PDB entry 5IUJ | X-ray diffraction, 3.20 A resolution | chains A and B of the 3 polymer chains in the assembly

[Chain A (and B)]
Name: Sensor histidine kinase DesK
Source organism: Bacillus subtilis
Notes: EC 2.7.13.3; fragment: Fragment: entire cytoplasmic region; chain B of this document is another copy of the same molecule, construct and numbering; everything in this record applies to it too
Reference sequence: O34757 (DESK_BACSU); numbering as in UniProt (aligned over 154-370)
Chain sequence (218 residues; each row starts with the number of its first residue):
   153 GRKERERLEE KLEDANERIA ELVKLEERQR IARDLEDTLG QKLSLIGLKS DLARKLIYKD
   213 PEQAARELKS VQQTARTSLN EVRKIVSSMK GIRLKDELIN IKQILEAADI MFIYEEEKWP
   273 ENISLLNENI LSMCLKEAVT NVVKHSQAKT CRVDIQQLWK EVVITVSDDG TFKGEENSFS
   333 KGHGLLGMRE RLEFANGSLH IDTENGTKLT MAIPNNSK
Not modelled in the structure: 153-154, 333-334, 368-370 (chain B: 153, 369-370)
Construct notes: expression tag (153); engineered mutation Glu188 (His in O34757)
Metal / ion sites: Mg2+: Glu289, Asn293 (together with AMP-PCP)
Ligand contacts: AMP-PCP (ACP; phosphomethylphosphonic acid adenylate ester): Glu289, Asn293, Val294, Lys296, His297, Ser298, Asp320, Thr323, Phe324, Lys325, Gly326, Ser330, His335, Gly336, Leu337, Thr359

[Chain A / chain B interface]
Pairs across the interface (95; chain A residue first):
  Val175(A) - Ala172(B)
  Val175(A) - Val175(B)  hydrophobic
  Lys176(A) - Glu179(B)
  Glu178(A) - Lys176(B)  salt bridge
  Glu179(A) - Lys176(B)
  Glu179(A) - Arg180(B)  salt bridge
  Arg180(A) - Glu179(B)  salt bridge
  Arg180(A) - Ile237(B)
  Gln181(A) - Val238(B)
  Gln181(A) - Lys242(B)
  Gln181(A) - Ile244(B)
  Gln181(A) - Lys247(B)
  Gln181(A) - Glu273(B)
  Ile183(A) - Arg180(B)
  Ile183(A) - Ile183(B)  hydrophobic
  Ile183(A) - Ile237(B)  hydrophobic
  Ala184(A) - Ile237(B)
  Ala184(A) - Val238(B)  hydrophobic
  Arg185(A) - Ile244(B)
  Arg185(A) - Lys247(B)
  Arg185(A) - Asp248(B)  salt bridge
  Arg185(A) - Ile251(B)
  Leu187(A) - Leu187(B)  hydrophobic
  Leu187(A) - Val234(B)  hydrophobic
  Glu188(A) - Arg235(B)  salt bridge
  Gly192(A) - Leu231(B)
  Leu195(A) - Ala227(B)
  Leu195(A) - Ser230(B)
  Leu195(A) - Leu231(B)  hydrophobic
  Ser196(A) - Leu231(B)
  Ile198(A) - Ile198(B)  hydrophobic
  Ile198(A) - Ala227(B)  hydrophobic
  Gly199(A) - Gln224(B)
  Ser202(A) - Leu220(B)
  Ser202(A) - Val223(B)
  Ser202(A) - Gln224(B)
  Asp203(A) - Gln224(B)  hydrogen bond
  Ala205(A) - Leu220(B)  hydrophobic
  Arg206(A) - Ala217(B)
  Arg206(A) - Leu220(B)
  Arg206(A) - Gln224(B)  hydrogen bond
  Ile209(A) - Pro213(B)
  Ile209(A) - Ala216(B)  hydrophobic
  Ile209(A) - Ala217(B)
  Ile209(A) - Leu220(B)  hydrophobic
  Tyr210(A) - Pro213(B)  hydrophobic
  Tyr210(A) - Glu214(B)
  Pro213(A) - Ile209(B)
  Pro213(A) - Tyr210(B)
  Glu214(A) - Tyr210(B)  hydrogen bond
  Ala216(A) - Ile209(B)
  Ala217(A) - Ile209(B)
  Leu220(A) - Ser202(B)
  Leu220(A) - Ala205(B)
  Leu220(A) - Arg206(B)
  Leu220(A) - Ile209(B)  hydrophobic
  Leu220(A) - Leu220(B)  hydrophobic
  Val223(A) - Ser202(B)
  Gln224(A) - Gly199(B)
  Gln224(A) - Ser202(B)
  Gln224(A) - Asp203(B)
  Gln224(A) - Arg206(B)
  Ala227(A) - Ile198(B)  hydrophobic
  Arg228(A) - Gly199(B)
  Arg228(A) - Asp203(B)  salt bridge
  Leu231(A) - Gly192(B)
  Leu231(A) - Leu195(B)  hydrophobic
  Leu231(A) - Ser196(B)
  Val234(A) - Leu191(B)  hydrophobic
  Val234(A) - Leu195(B)  hydrophobic
  Val238(A) - Leu187(B)  hydrophobic
  Met241(A) - Arg180(B)
  Met241(A) - Gln181(B)  hydrogen bond (backbone-side chain)
  Met241(A) - Ile183(B)  hydrophobic
  Met241(A) - Ala184(B)  hydrophobic
  Met241(A) - Leu187(B)  hydrophobic
  Lys242(A) - Gln181(B)
  Lys242(A) - Arg185(B)
  Lys242(A) - Glu188(B)  salt bridge
  Leu277(A) - Gln181(B)
  Leu277(A) - Arg185(B)
  Leu278(A) - Leu174(B)
  Leu278(A) - Glu178(B)
  Leu278(A) - Gln181(B)
  Asn281(A) - Leu177(B)
  Asn281(A) - Gln181(B)
  Ser332(A) - Lys163(B)  hydrogen bond
  Glu342(A) - Ala167(B)
  Glu342(A) - Arg170(B)  salt bridge
  Glu342(A) - Ile171(B)
  Arg343(A) - Arg170(B)
  Arg343(A) - Leu174(B)
  Phe346(A) - Ile171(B)  hydrophobic
  Phe346(A) - Leu174(B)  hydrophobic
  Phe346(A) - Val175(B)  hydrophobic
Other interface residues (no listed pair), chain A (52 interface residues in all): Leu177, Leu191, Lys221, Ser230, Ile237, Gly243, Ile282, Met285, Gly339
Other interface residues (no listed pair), chain B (53 interface residues in all): Arg182, Lys221, Ser240

[Overview]
52 residues of chain A and 53 residues of chain B are in contact; the contacts include 5 hydrogen bonds and 8
salt bridges. Polar contacts include Glu178(A)-Lys176(B), Glu179(A)-Arg180(B) and Arg185(A)-Asp248(B). Chain A
binds AMP-PCP. Glu289(A) and Asn293(A) form the Mg2+ site.
Both chains are Sensor histidine kinase DesK (Bacillus subtilis). Entry 5IUJ (Crystal structure of the
DesK-DesR complex in the phosphotransfer state with low Mg2+ (20 mM)) was determined by X-ray diffraction
together with 5IUK and 5IUM from the same study.
